Entry 1V9Q (X-ray diffraction, 1.45 A resolution); this record covers chain A.

[Chain A]
Protein: Myoglobin
From: Physeter catodon
UniProt: P02185 (MYG_PHYCA); residues 1-153 here = UniProt positions 1-153
Sequence (154 residues; each row starts with the number of its first residue; numbering starts at 0):
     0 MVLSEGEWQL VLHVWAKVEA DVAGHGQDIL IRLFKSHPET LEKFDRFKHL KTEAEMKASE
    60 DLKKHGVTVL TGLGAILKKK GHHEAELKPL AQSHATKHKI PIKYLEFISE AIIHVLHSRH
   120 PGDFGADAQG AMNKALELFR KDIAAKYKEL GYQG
Construct notes: initiating methionine (0); engineered mutation Gly-71 (Ala in P02185)
Ion coordination: manganese (III) ion: His-93 (together with 3,3'-me2-salophen)
Ligand contacts: 3,3'-me2-salophen (CZM; 'n,n'-bis-(2-hydroxy-3-methyl-benzylidene)-benzene-1,2-diamine'): Thr-39, Lys-42, Phe-43, His-64, Thr-67, Val-68, Gly-71, Leu-72, Leu-89, His-93, His-97, Ile-99, Tyr-103, Leu-104, Ile-107, Phe-138

[In short]
Chain A binds 3,3'-me2-salophen.
Chain A is Myoglobin (Physeter catodon); the structure, Crystal Structure of an Artificial
Metalloprotein:Mn(III)(3,3'-Me2-salophen)/apo-A71G Myoglobin, was determined by X-ray diffraction, deposited
together with 1J3F.
